Entry 5TQN (X-ray diffraction, 1.80 A resolution); this record covers chain A.

[Chain A]
Molecule: Seed linoleate 13S-lipoxygenase-1
Source organism: Glycine max
Notes: EC 1.13.11.12
UniProt: P08170 (LOX1_SOYBN); residue numbers follow UniProt; this construct covers 1-839
Sequence (839 residues; row label = number of the first residue in the row):
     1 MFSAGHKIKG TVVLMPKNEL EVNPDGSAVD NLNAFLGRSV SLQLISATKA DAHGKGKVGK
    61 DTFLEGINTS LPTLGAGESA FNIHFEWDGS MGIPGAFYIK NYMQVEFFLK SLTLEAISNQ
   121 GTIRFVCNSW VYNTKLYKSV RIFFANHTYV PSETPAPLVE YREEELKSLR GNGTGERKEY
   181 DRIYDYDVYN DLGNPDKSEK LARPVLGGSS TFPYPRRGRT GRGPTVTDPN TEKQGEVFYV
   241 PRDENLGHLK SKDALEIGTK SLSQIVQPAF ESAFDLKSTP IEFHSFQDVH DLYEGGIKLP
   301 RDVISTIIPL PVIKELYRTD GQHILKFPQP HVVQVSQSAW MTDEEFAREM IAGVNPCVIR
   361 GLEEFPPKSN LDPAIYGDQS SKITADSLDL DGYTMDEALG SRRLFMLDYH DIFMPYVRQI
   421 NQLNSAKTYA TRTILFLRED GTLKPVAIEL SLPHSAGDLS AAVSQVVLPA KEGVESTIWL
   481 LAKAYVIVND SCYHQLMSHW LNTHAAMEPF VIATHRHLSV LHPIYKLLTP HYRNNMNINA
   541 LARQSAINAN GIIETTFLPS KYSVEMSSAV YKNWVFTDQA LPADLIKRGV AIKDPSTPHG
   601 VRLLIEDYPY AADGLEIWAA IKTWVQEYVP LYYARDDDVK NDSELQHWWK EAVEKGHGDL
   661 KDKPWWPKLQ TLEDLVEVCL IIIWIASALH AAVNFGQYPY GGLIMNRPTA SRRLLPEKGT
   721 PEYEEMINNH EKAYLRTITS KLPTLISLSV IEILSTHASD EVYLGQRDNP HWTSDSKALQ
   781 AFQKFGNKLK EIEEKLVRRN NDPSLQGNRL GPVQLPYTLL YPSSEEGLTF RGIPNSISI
Not modelled in the structure: 1-5, 23-30, 455-461
Sequence notes: engineered mutation Ala546 (Leu in P08170)
Bound ions: Fe2+: His499, His504, His690, Asn694, Ile839
UniProt features mapped onto this chain:
  - binding site (Fe cation): His499, His504, His690, Asn694, Ile839
  - mutagenesis: His494 (H494Q: 37% of wild-type activity; H494S: 8% of wild-type activity), Gln495 (Q495A: Reduces catalytic activity; Q495E: No effect on catalytic activity), His499 (H499Q: Inactive), His504 (H504Q/S: Inactive), His517 (H517Q: 33% of wild-type activity), His522 (H522Q: 1% of wild-type activity), His531 (H531Q: 20% of wild-type activity), Ala542 (A542G: Changes reaction profile to produce almost equal amounts of 13S- and 9R-hydroperoxyoctadecadienoate; A542S: Little effect on reaction profile; A542T/V: Complete loss of activity), Ile553 (I553G: Reduces catalytic efficiency 230-fold), His690 (H690Q: Inactive), Asn694 (N694G: Reduces catalytic efficiency 5-fold), Gln697 (Q697N/E: Reduces catalytic activity), 1 further mutagenesis entry in UniProt
What the authors report for this chain:
  - Fe2+ coordination: His499
  - mutagenesis - L546A, L546A/L754A: decreased catalytic activity (citing earlier work)
  - binding site for Fe2+: His499, His504, Ile839

[Summary]
His499, His504, His690, Asn694 and Ile839 form the Fe2+ site. UniProt lists 5 Fe cation-binding residues and
13 mutagenesis sites. From the paper: a binding site for Fe2+ at His499, His504 and Ile839; L546A and
L546A/L754A reduce catalytic activity.
Chain A is Seed linoleate 13S-lipoxygenase-1 (Glycine max); the structure, Lipoxygenase-1 (soybean) L546A
mutant at 293K, was determined by X-ray diffraction (same publication as 5TQO and 5TR0).
